PDB entry 1Y8K | X-ray diffraction, 2.30 A resolution | chains A and C of the 4 polymer chains in the assembly

Chain A (and C):
Name: Hemoglobin alpha chains
Organism: Equus caballus
Notes: chain C of this document is another copy of the same molecule, construct and numbering; everything in this record applies to it too
Reference sequence: P01958 (HBA_HORSE); numbering as in UniProt (aligned over 1-141)
Amino-acid sequence (141 residues; each row starts with the number of its first residue):
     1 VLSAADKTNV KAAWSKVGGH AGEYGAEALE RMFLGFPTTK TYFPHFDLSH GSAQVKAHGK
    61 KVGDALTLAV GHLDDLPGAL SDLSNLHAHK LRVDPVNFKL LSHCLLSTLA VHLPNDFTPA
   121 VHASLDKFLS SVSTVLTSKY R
Differences from the reference sequence: conflict Asp82 (Asn in P01958), Asn85 (Asp in P01958)
Swiss-Prot annotation at these positions:
  - natural variant: Lys61 (K61Q: In fast chain)
Bound ions: heme Fe near His87 (its only coordinating residue here)
Residues lining bound ligands: heme (HEM): Met32, Thr39, Tyr42, Phe43, His45, Phe46, His58, Lys61, Val62, Ala65, Leu66, Leu83, Leu86, His87, Leu91, Val93, Asn97, Phe98, Leu101, Val132, Leu136

Chain A / chain C interface:
Contacting residue pairs - 11 pairs, chain A then chain C:
  Val1(A) with Thr134(C); Ser138(C); Tyr140(C)
  Ser3(A) with Tyr140(C); Arg141(C)
  Thr134(A) with Val1(C)
  Ser138(A) with Val1(C)
  Lys139(A) with Ser3(C); Lys127(C)
  Tyr140(A) with Ser3(C)
  Arg141(A) with Ser3(C)
Other interface residues (no listed pair), chain A (8 interface residues in all): Leu2
Other interface residues (no listed pair), chain C (10 interface residues in all): Leu2, Asp6, Lys139

Summary:
Chain A and chain C form an interface of 8 and 10 residues respectively. Chain A binds heme.
Chain A and chain C are both Hemoglobin alpha chains (Equus caballus); the structure, Horse methemoglobin low
salt, PH 7.0 (88% relative humidity), was determined by X-ray diffraction, deposited together with 1Y8H and
1Y8I.
